Entry 5T6N (X-ray diffraction, 2.54 A resolution); this record covers chains B and E of the 6 polymer chains in the assembly.

Chain B:
Molecule: Hemagglutinin HA2
From: Influenza A virus (strain A/Northern Territory/60/1968 H3N2)
UniProtKB: P03436 (HEMA_I68A6); residues 1-174 here correspond to UniProt positions 346-519 (UniProt number = residue number + 345)
Amino-acid sequence (174 residues; numbered 1 to 174; the number before each row is that of its first residue):
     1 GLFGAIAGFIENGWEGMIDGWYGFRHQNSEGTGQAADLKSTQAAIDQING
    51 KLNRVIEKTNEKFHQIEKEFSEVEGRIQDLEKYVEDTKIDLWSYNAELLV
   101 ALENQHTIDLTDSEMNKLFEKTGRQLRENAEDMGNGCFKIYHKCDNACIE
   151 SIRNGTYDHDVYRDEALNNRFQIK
Unresolved in the structure: 173-174
Sequence notes: conflict Gly123 (Arg468 in P03436)
Curated features (UniProtKB/Swiss-Prot):
  - glycosylation: Asn154 (N-linked (GlcNAc...) asparagine)
Disulfide bonds: Cys144-Cys148
Covalently attached groups: N-acetylglucosamine (NAG) linked to Asn154
Ligand contacts:
  - Arbidol (75U; ethyl 6-bromo-4-[(dimethylamino)methyl]-5-hydroxy-1-methyl-2-[(phenylsulfanyl)methyl]-1H-indole-3-carboxylate), molecule 1: Arg54, Val55, Glu57, Trp92, Leu99, Glu103
  - Arbidol (75U), molecule 2: Asp90, Ser93, Tyr94, Glu97, Leu98, Ala101
Reported in the primary citation:
  - contacts within the chain: Arg54-Glu57 (salt bridge)
  - binding site for Arbidol: Trp92, Tyr94, Leu98
  - conformationally variable residues (side-chain flip): Glu57

Chain E:
Molecule: Hemagglutinin HA1
From: Influenza A virus (strain A/Hong Kong/1/1968 H3N2)
UniProtKB: Q91MA7 (HEMA_I68A4); residues 11-329 here correspond to UniProt positions 27-345 (UniProt number = residue number + 16)
Amino-acid sequence (323 residues; each row starts with the number of its first residue):
     7 ADPGATLCLGHHAVPNGTLVKTITDDQIEVTNATELVQSSSTGKICNNPH
    57 RILDGIDCTLIDALLGDPHCDVFQNETWDLFVERSKAFSNCYPYDVPDYA
   107 SLRSLVASSGTLEFITEGFTWTGVTQNGGSNACKRGPGSGFFSRLNWLTK
   157 SGSTYPVLNVTMPNNDNFDKLYIWGVHHPSTNQEQTSLYVQASGRVTVST
   207 RRSQQTIIPNIGSRPWVRGLSSRISIYWTIVKPGDVLVINSNGNLIAPRG
   257 YFKMRTGKSSIMRSDAPIDTCISECITPNGSIPNDKPFQNVNKITYGACP
   307 KYVKQNTLKLATGMRNVPEKQTR
Unresolved in the structure: 7-8, 327-329
Sequence notes: expression tag (7-10)
Curated features (UniProtKB/Swiss-Prot):
  - site: Arg329 (Cleavage)
  - glycosylation (N-linked (GlcNAc...) asparagine): Asn22, Asn38, Asn81, Asn165, Asn285
Disulfide bonds: Cys52-Cys277, Cys64-Cys76, Cys97-Cys139, Cys281-Cys305
Covalently attached groups: N-acetylglucosamine (NAG) linked to Asn38, Asn81, Asn285; glycan linked to Asn165
Ligand contacts:
  - Arbidol (75U; ethyl 6-bromo-4-[(dimethylamino)methyl]-5-hydroxy-1-methyl-2-[(phenylsulfanyl)methyl]-1H-indole-3-carboxylate), molecule 1: Ile29, Lys310, Gln311
  - Arbidol (75U), molecule 2: Pro293, Phe294, Lys307
Reported in the primary citation:
  - binding site for Arbidol: Lys307

Interface between chain B and chain E:
Residue-residue contacts - 9 pairs, chain B then chain E:
  Ser71(B) with Lys238(E)
  Glu72(B) with Lys238(E), salt bridge
  Val73(B) with Leu111(E), hydrophobic; Trp234(E); Ile236(E), hydrophobic; Met260(E), hydrophobic
  Gly75(B) with Ser107(E)
  Arg76(B) with Ser107(E), hydrogen bond (backbone-side chain)
  Asp79(B) with Ser110(E), hydrogen bond
Also at the interface, not in a pair above, chain B (8 interface residues in all): Glu74, Asp90
Also at the interface, not in a pair above, chain E (10 interface residues in all): Asp104, Ala106, Lys307

Overview:
8 residues of chain B and 10 residues of chain E are in contact, with 2 hydrogen bonds and 1 salt bridge.
Among the polar pairs are Glu72(B)-Lys238(E), Arg76(B)-Ser107(E) and Asp79(B)-Ser110(E). From the paper: a
binding site for Arbidol at Trp92(B), Tyr94(B) and Lys307(E) among others; conformational variability at
Glu57(B).
Here chain B is Hemagglutinin HA2 (Influenza A virus (strain A/Northern Territory/60/1968 H3N2)) and chain E
is Hemagglutinin HA1 (Influenza A virus (strain A/Hong Kong/1/1968 H3N2)). Entry 5T6N (Crystal structure of
the A/Hong Kong/1/1968 (H3N2) influenza virus hemagglutinin in complex with the antiviral drug ...) was
determined by X-ray diffraction, deposited together with 5T6S.
